PDB entry 7LUV | electron microscopy, 3.70 A resolution | chains A and C of the 6 polymer chains in the assembly

Chain A:
Molecule: THO complex subunit HPR1
Organism: Saccharomyces cerevisiae
UniProt: P17629 (HPR1_YEAST); residues 1-603 here = UniProt positions 1-603
Amino-acid sequence (603 residues; each row starts with the number of its first residue):
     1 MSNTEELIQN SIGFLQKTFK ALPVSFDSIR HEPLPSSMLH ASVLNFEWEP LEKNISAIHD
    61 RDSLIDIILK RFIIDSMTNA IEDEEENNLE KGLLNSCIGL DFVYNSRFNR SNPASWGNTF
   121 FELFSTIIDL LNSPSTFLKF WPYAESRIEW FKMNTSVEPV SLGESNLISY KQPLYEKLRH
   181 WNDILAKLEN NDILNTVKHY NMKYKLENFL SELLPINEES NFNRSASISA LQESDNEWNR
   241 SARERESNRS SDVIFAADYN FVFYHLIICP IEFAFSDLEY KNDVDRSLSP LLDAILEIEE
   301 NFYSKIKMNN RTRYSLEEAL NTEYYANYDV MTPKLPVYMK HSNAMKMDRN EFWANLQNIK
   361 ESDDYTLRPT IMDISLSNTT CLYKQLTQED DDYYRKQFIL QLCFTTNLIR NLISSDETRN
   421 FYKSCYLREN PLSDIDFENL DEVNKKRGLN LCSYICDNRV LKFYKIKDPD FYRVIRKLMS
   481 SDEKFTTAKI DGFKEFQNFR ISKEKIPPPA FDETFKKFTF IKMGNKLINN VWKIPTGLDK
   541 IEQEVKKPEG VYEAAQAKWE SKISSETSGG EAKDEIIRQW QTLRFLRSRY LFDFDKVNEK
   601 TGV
Not modelled in the structure: 1-3, 52-59, 79-88, 231-250, 432-442, 536-603
Curated features (UniProtKB/Swiss-Prot):
  - modified residue: Ser234 (Phosphoserine)

Chain C:
Molecule: THO complex subunit 2
Organism: Saccharomyces cerevisiae
UniProt: P53552 (THO2_YEAST); the author numbering skips numbers that UniProt does not, so the offset changes along the chain: 1-913 = UniProt 1-913; 6941-6951 = UniProt 914-924; 6991-7012 = UniProt 925-946; 7028-7040 = UniProt 947-959; 7 more segments
Amino-acid sequence (1262 residues; each row starts with the number of its first residue; note: 6192 numbers in that range are skipped by the numbering (no residue carries them; nothing is unmodelled there); numbers below 1 keep their minus sign (Gly-4 is residue -4); X marks 224 residues of unknown identity (built as UNK)):
    -4 GAMGSMAEQT LLSKLNALSQ KVIPPASPSQ ASILTEEVIR NXXXXXXXXX XXXXXXESND
    56 EKEDWLRTLF IELFDFINKX XXXXXXXXXX XXXXXXXXXX XXXXXXXXXX XXXXXXXXXX
   116 XXXXXXXLTT ISLCKLIPSL HEELFKFSWI SSKLLNKEQT TLLRHLLKKS KYELKKYNLL
   176 VENSVGYGQL VALLILAYYD PDNFSKVSAY LKEIYHIMGK YSLDSIRTLD VILNVSSQFI
   236 TEGYKFFIAL LRKSDSWPSS HVANNSNYSS LNEGGNMIAA NIISFNLSQY NEEVDKENYE
   296 RYMDMCCILL KNGFVNFYSI WDNVKPEMEF LQEYIQNLET ELEEESTKGV ENPLAMAAAL
   356 STENETDEDN ALVVNDDVNM KDKISEETNA DIESKGKQKT QQDILLFGKI KLLERLLIHG
   416 CVIPVIHVLK QYPKVLYVSE SLSRYLGRVF EYLLNPLYTS MTSSGESKDM ATALMITRID
   476 NGILAHKPRL IHKYKTHEPF ESLELNSSYV FYYSEWNSNL TPFASVNDLF ENSHIYLSII
   536 GPYLGRIPTL LSKISRIGVA DIQKNHGSES LHVTIDKWID YVRKFIFPAT SLLQNNPIAT
   596 SEVYELMKFF PFEKRYFIYN EMMTKLSQDI LPLKVSFNKA EREAKSILKA LSIDTIAKES
   656 RRFAKLISTN PLASLVPAVK QIENYDKVSE LVVYTTKYFN DFAYDVLQFV LLLRLTYNRP
   716 AVQFDGVNQA MWVQRLSIFI AGLAKNCPNM DISNIITYIL KTLHNGNIIA VSILKELIIT
   776 VGGIRDLNEV NMKQLLMLNS GSPLKQYARH LIYDFRDDNS VISSRLTSFF TDQSAISEII
   836 LLLYTLNLKA NTQNSHYKIL STRCDEMNTL LWSFIELIKH CLKGKAFEEN VLPFVELNNR
   896 FHLSTPWTFH IWRDYLDN
  6941 XXXXXXXXXX X
  6991 XXXXXXXXXX XXXXXXXXXX XX
  7028 XXXXXXXXXX XXX
  7047 XXXXXXXXXX XXXX
  7131 XXXXXXXXXX XXXXXXXXXX
  7159 XXXXXXXXXX XXXXXXXX
  7180 XXXXXXXXXX XXXXXXXXXX XX
  7211 XXXXXXXXXX XXXXX
  7234 XXXXXXXXXX XXXXX
  7256 XXXXXXXXXX XLKTLLFCCT SSEAGNLGLF FTDVLKKLEK MRLNGDFNDQ ASRKLYEWHS
  7316 VITEQVIDLL SEKNYMSIRN GIEFMKHVTS VFPVVKAHIQ LVYTTLEENL INEEREDIKL
  7376 PSSALIGHLK ARLKDALELD EFCTLTEEEA EQKRIREMEL EEIKNYETAC QNEQKQVALR
  7436 KQLELNKSQR LQND
Not modelled in the structure: -4 to 36, 52-55, 74-82, 98-104, 119-123, 286-292, 341-397, 458-463, 715-726, 844-853, 890-899, 7267-7449
Sequence notes: expression tag (-4 to 0); conflict UNK_37 (Trp in P53552), UNK_38 (Pro in P53552), UNK_39 (Glu in P53552), 221 further conflict positions vs the reference (P53552) not listed

Chain A / chain C interface:
Pairs across the interface - 134 pairs, chain A then chain C:
  Leu162(A) - His256(C)
  Leu162(A) - Met272(C)  hydrophobic
  Gly163(A) - Met272(C)
  Ser169(A) - Tyr167(C)
  Tyr170(A) - Lys163(C)
  Tyr170(A) - Tyr167(C)  hydrophobic
  Tyr175(A) - Tyr167(C)  hydrogen bond (backbone-side chain)
  Leu178(A) - Tyr167(C)  hydrophobic
  Arg179(A) - Lys166(C)
  Arg179(A) - Tyr167(C)  hydrogen bond
  Asn182(A) - Lys166(C)
  Asn182(A) - Leu169(C)
  Tyr200(A) - His211(C)
  Tyr200(A) - Gly214(C)
  Tyr200(A) - Lys215(C)
  Asn201(A) - Tyr210(C)
  Lys203(A) - Gly214(C)  hydrogen bond (side chain-backbone)
  Lys203(A) - Lys215(C)
  Tyr204(A) - Tyr210(C)
  Tyr204(A) - Met213(C)  hydrophobic
  Lys205(A) - Asp250(C)  salt bridge
  Glu207(A) - Lys171(C)  salt bridge
  Glu207(A) - Asp219(C)
  Asn208(A) - Ser220(C)
  Ser211(A) - Lys171(C)  hydrogen bond
  Ser211(A) - Ser220(C)
  Ile216(A) - Asn276(C)
  Glu219(A) - Glu168(C)
  Ser220(A) - Tyr167(C)  hydrogen bond (side chain-backbone)
  Ser220(A) - Leu169(C)
  Asn221(A) - Lys171(C)
  Phe222(A) - Glu168(C)
  Phe222(A) - Asn173(C)
  Asn223(A) - Glu168(C)
  Asn223(A) - Tyr172(C)
  Asn223(A) - Asn173(C)
  Asn223(A) - Glu177(C)
  Arg224(A) - Glu168(C)  hydrogen bond (backbone-side chain)
  Ser225(A) - Lys164(C)
  Ala226(A) - Glu177(C)
  Ser227(A) - Tyr172(C)
  Ser227(A) - Glu177(C)
  Ile228(A) - Glu177(C)
  Ser229(A) - Tyr172(C)
  Ser229(A) - Asn178(C)
  Ile267(A) - Ser179(C)
  Thr322(A) - Ile471(C)
  Glu323(A) - Asn501(C)
  Tyr324(A) - Asn501(C)
  Tyr325(A) - Leu500(C)  hydrophobic
  Tyr325(A) - Asn501(C)
  Asn327(A) - Tyr489(C)  hydrogen bond
  Val330(A) - Tyr489(C)
  Pro333(A) - Tyr194(C)  hydrophobic
  Lys346(A) - Asp197(C)
  Arg349(A) - Asp197(C)  salt bridge
  Trp353(A) - Asp197(C)
  Trp353(A) - Lys201(C)
  Gln357(A) - Ala204(C)
  Arg368(A) - His211(C)
  Thr370(A) - Gln184(C)
  Thr370(A) - His211(C)
  Ile371(A) - Glu208(C)  hydrogen bond (backbone-side chain)
  Met372(A) - Gln184(C)  hydrogen bond (backbone-side chain)
  Met372(A) - Ala187(C)
  Asp373(A) - Gln184(C)
  Tyr393(A) - Leu191(C)  hydrophobic
  Tyr393(A) - Tyr194(C)
  Gln397(A) - Gly183(C)
  Gln397(A) - Ala187(C)
  Leu400(A) - Gly183(C)
  Gln401(A) - Ser179(C)
  Gln401(A) - Val180(C)
  Phe404(A) - Leu175(C)  hydrophobic
  Phe404(A) - Val176(C)
  Leu408(A) - Val176(C)  hydrophobic
  Arg428(A) - His160(C)  hydrogen bond
  Asp470(A) - Phe234(C)
  Phe471(A) - Ile190(C)  hydrophobic
  Arg473(A) - Gln233(C)  hydrogen bond
  Lys477(A) - Asn229(C)
  Lys477(A) - Asn293(C)
  Ser481(A) - Asn229(C)
  Asp482(A) - Leu175(C)
  Asp482(A) - Val176(C)
  Lys484(A) - Gln284(C)
  Phe485(A) - Arg222(C)
  Phe485(A) - Asp225(C)
  Phe485(A) - Phe280(C)  hydrophobic
  Thr486(A) - Leu174(C)
  Lys489(A) - Asn173(C)  hydrogen bond
  Lys489(A) - Leu174(C)
  Lys489(A) - Glu177(C)  salt bridge
  Phe496(A) - Asn276(C)
  Phe496(A) - Phe280(C)  hydrophobic
  Phe499(A) - Asn276(C)
  Phe499(A) - Asn318(C)
  Arg500(A) - Asp317(C)  hydrogen bond (side chain-backbone)
  Arg500(A) - Asn318(C)
  Ser502(A) - Asp317(C)
  Glu504(A) - Asn267(C)  hydrogen bond (backbone-side chain)
  Ile506(A) - Tyr263(C)
  Ile506(A) - Ser264(C)
  Pro509(A) - Tyr263(C)
  Pro509(A) - Lys425(C)
  Ala510(A) - Lys425(C)
  Phe511(A) - Lys425(C)
  Asp512(A) - His529(C)  hydrogen bond (backbone-side chain)
  Glu513(A) - His529(C)  salt bridge
  Thr514(A) - Lys579(C)
  Phe515(A) - His529(C)
  Phe515(A) - Asp575(C)
  Phe515(A) - Lys579(C)
  Lys516(A) - Arg578(C)  hydrogen bond (backbone-side chain)
  Phe518(A) - Ile574(C)  hydrophobic
  Phe518(A) - Arg578(C)
  Phe518(A) - Lys609(C)
  Phe518(A) - Phe612(C)  hydrophobic
  Thr519(A) - Phe612(C)
  Lys522(A) - Glu608(C)
  Met523(A) - Tyr611(C)
  Gly524(A) - Asn615(C)
  Asn525(A) - Asn615(C)
  Asn525(A) - Leu708(C)
  Leu527(A) - Thr711(C)
  Leu527(A) - Tyr712(C)  hydrophobic
  Ile528(A) - Leu707(C)
  Ile528(A) - Leu708(C)  hydrophobic
  Ile528(A) - Thr711(C)
  Val531(A) - Tyr753(C)  hydrophobic
  Val531(A) - Lys756(C)
  Trp532(A) - Asn749(C)
  Ile534(A) - Lys756(C)  hydrogen bond (backbone-side chain)
  Ile534(A) - Asn760(C)
Other interface residues (no listed pair), chain A (99 interface residues in all): Val197, Leu210, Asn350, Thr405, Glu429, Pro431, Val474, Leu478, Glu495, Lys505, Lys517, Pro535
Other interface residues (no listed pair), chain C (91 interface residues in all): Leu157, Leu161, Val186, Ser200, Ile212, Leu218, Ile221, Val230, Gly269, Tyr313, Ser314, Leu485, His487, Ile530, Tyr576, Thr752, His759
From the paper, about this interface:
  - interface residues, chain A: Asp491(A), Phe511(A), Phe515(A), Phe518(A), Trp532(A)
  - interface residues, chain C: Tyr167(C), Lys171(C), Asn173(C), Glu177(C)

Overview:
99 residues of chain A face 91 of chain C across their interface, with 17 hydrogen bonds and 5 salt bridges.
Polar pairs include Lys205(A)-Asp250(C), Glu207(A)-Lys171(C) and Arg349(A)-Asp197(C). The paper reports
interface residues Asp491(A), Phe511(A) and Tyr167(C) among others.
Here chain A is THO complex subunit HPR1 and chain C is THO complex subunit 2, both from Saccharomyces
cerevisiae. Entry 7LUV (Cryo-EM structure of the yeast THO-Sub2 complex) was determined by electron
microscopy.
